1I43 - chains A and D of the 4 polymer chains in the assembly; structure by X-ray diffraction, 3.10 A resolution.

== Chain A (and D) ==
Molecule: Cystathionine gamma-synthase
Organism: Nicotiana tabacum
Notes: EC 4.2.99.9; chain D of this document is another copy of the same molecule, construct and numbering; everything in this record applies to it too
UniProt: Q9ZPL5 (Q9ZPL5_TOBAC); residue numbers follow UniProt; this construct covers 1-445
Sequence (445 residues; row label = number of the first residue in the row):
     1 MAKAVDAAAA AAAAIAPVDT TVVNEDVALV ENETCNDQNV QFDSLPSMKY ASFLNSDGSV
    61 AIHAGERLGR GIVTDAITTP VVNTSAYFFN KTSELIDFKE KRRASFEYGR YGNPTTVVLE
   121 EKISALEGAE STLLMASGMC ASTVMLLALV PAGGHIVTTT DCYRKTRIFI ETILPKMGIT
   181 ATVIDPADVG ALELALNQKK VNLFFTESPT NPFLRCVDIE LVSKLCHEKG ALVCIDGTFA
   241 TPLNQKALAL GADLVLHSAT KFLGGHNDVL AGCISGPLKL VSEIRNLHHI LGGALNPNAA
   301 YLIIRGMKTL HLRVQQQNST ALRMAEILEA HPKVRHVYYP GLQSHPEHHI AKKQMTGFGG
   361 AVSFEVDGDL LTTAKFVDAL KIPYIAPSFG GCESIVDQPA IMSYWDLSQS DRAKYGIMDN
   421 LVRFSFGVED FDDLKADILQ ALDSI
Unresolved in the structure: 1-49
Covalently attached groups: pyridoxal phosphate (PLP) linked to Lys261
Ligand contacts:
  - pyridoxal phosphate (PLP): Ser137, Gly138, Met139, Tyr163, Glu207, Asp236, Thr238, Phe239, Ser258, Thr260, Ala271, Phe389
  - PPCA (PMC; 3-(phosphonomethyl)pyridine-2-carboxylic acid), molecule 1: Glu107, Tyr108, Tyr111
  - PPCA (PMC), molecule 2: Tyr163, Lys165, Asn211, Pro387, Ser388, Phe389, Asp397, Met402, Ser403, Arg423

== Chain A / chain D interface ==
Residue-residue contacts (78; chain A residue first):
  Phe53(A) - Lys381(D)
  Phe53(A) - Ile382(D)  hydrophobic
  Phe53(A) - Asp433(D)
  Leu54(A) - Asp433(D)
  Asn55(A) - Asp433(D)  hydrogen bond (backbone-side chain)
  Ser56(A) - Asp430(D)  hydrogen bond
  Ser56(A) - Asp433(D)  hydrogen bond (backbone-side chain)
  Ser59(A) - Glu429(D)
  Ser59(A) - Asp430(D)  hydrogen bond (side chain-backbone)
  Ser59(A) - Asp433(D)  hydrogen bond
  Ile62(A) - Val428(D)  hydrophobic
  Ile62(A) - Glu429(D)
  His63(A) - Ile382(D)
  His63(A) - Glu429(D)  salt bridge
  Glu66(A) - Tyr384(D)
  Arg67(A) - Lys381(D)  hydrogen bond (side chain-backbone)
  Arg67(A) - Ile382(D)  hydrogen bond (side chain-backbone)
  Arg67(A) - Pro383(D)  hydrogen bond (side chain-backbone)
  Arg67(A) - Tyr384(D)
  Arg70(A) - Tyr384(D)
  Ile77(A) - Tyr384(D)  hydrophobic
  Ile77(A) - Glu393(D)
  Thr78(A) - His266(D)
  Thr78(A) - Asn267(D)
  Thr78(A) - Asp268(D)
  His266(A) - Thr78(D)
  His266(A) - Arg305(D)
  Asn267(A) - Thr78(D)
  Asp268(A) - Thr78(D)
  Asp268(A) - Tyr301(D)  hydrogen bond
  Asp268(A) - Arg305(D)  salt bridge
  Tyr301(A) - Asp268(D)  hydrogen bond
  Leu302(A) - Arg305(D)  hydrogen bond (backbone-side chain)
  Arg305(A) - Gly264(D)
  Arg305(A) - His266(D)
  Arg305(A) - Asp268(D)  salt bridge
  Arg305(A) - Leu302(D)  hydrogen bond (side chain-backbone)
  Arg305(A) - Arg305(D)
  Arg305(A) - Gly306(D)
  Gly306(A) - Arg305(D)
  Lys308(A) - His266(D)
  Lys308(A) - Cys392(D)
  Lys308(A) - Glu393(D)  salt bridge
  Lys308(A) - Val428(D)
  Thr309(A) - Arg313(D)
  Thr309(A) - Cys392(D)
  His311(A) - Val428(D)  hydrogen bond (side chain-backbone)
  Leu312(A) - Leu312(D)
  Leu312(A) - Arg313(D)
  Leu312(A) - Val428(D)  hydrophobic
  Arg313(A) - Leu312(D)
  Lys381(A) - Phe53(D)
  Lys381(A) - Arg67(D)  hydrogen bond (backbone-side chain)
  Ile382(A) - Phe53(D)  hydrophobic
  Ile382(A) - Leu54(D)  hydrophobic
  Ile382(A) - His63(D)
  Ile382(A) - Arg67(D)  hydrogen bond (backbone-side chain)
  Pro383(A) - Arg67(D)  hydrogen bond (backbone-side chain)
  Tyr384(A) - Glu66(D)
  Tyr384(A) - Arg67(D)
  Cys392(A) - Lys308(D)
  Cys392(A) - Thr309(D)
  Glu393(A) - His63(D)
  Glu393(A) - Lys308(D)  salt bridge
  Val428(A) - Ile62(D)  hydrophobic
  Val428(A) - Lys308(D)
  Val428(A) - His311(D)  hydrogen bond (backbone-side chain)
  Val428(A) - Leu312(D)  hydrophobic
  Glu429(A) - Ser59(D)
  Glu429(A) - Ile62(D)
  Glu429(A) - His63(D)  salt bridge
  Asp430(A) - Ser56(D)  hydrogen bond
  Asp430(A) - Ser59(D)  hydrogen bond (backbone-side chain)
  Asp433(A) - Phe53(D)
  Asp433(A) - Leu54(D)
  Asp433(A) - Asn55(D)  hydrogen bond (side chain-backbone)
  Asp433(A) - Ser56(D)  hydrogen bond (side chain-backbone)
  Asp433(A) - Ser59(D)  hydrogen bond
Also at the interface, not in a pair above, chain A (39 interface residues in all): Gly264, Val269, Gln316, Ala386, Ile395
Also at the interface, not in a pair above, chain D (37 interface residues in all): Arg70, Ile77, Val269, Gln316

== Summary ==
The interface between chain A and chain D involves 39 residues on one side and 37 on the other; the contacts
include 22 hydrogen bonds and 6 salt bridges. Polar pairs include His63(A)-Glu429(D), Asp268(A)-Arg305(D) and
Lys308(A)-Glu393(D). Bound to chain A: PPCA.
Chain A and chain D are both Cystathionine gamma-synthase (Nicotiana tabacum); the structure, Cystathionine
gamma-synthase in complex with the inhibitor ppca, was determined by X-ray diffraction (same publication as
1I41 and 1I48).
